Entry 7V1X (X-ray diffraction, 1.76 A resolution); this record covers chains A and D of the 6 polymer chains in the assembly.

== Chain A (and D) ==
Protein: Difructose dianhydride I synthase/hydrolase
Organism: Bifidobacterium dentium
Notes: chain D of this document is another copy of the same molecule, construct and numbering; everything in this record applies to it too
UniProt: A0A6L9SN29 (A0A6L9SN29_9BIFI); residue numbers follow UniProt; this construct covers 1-452
Chain sequence (460 residues; each row starts with the number of its first residue):
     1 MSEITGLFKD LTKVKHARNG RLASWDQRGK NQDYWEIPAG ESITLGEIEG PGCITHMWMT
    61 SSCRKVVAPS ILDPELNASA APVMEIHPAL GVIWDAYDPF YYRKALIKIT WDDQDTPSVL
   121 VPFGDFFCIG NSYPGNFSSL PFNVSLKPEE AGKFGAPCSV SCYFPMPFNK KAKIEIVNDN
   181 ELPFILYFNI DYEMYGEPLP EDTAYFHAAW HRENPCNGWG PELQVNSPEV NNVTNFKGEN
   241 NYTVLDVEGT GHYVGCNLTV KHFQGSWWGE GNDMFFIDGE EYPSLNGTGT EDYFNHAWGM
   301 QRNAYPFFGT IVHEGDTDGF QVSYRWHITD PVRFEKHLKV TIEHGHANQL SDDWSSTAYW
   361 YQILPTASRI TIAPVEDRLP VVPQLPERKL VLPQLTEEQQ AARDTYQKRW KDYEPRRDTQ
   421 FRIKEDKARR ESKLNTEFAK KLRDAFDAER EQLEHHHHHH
Unresolved in the structure: 1-2, 450-460
Construct notes: expression tag (453-460)
Ion coordination: Ca2+ site 1: Asn31, Asp33 (shared with 3 residues of chain B); Ca2+ site 2: Glu270, Asn272, Thr288 (shared with Asn31(D), Asp33(D) of chain D)
Residues lining bound ligands:
  - beta-D-fructofuranose (FRU), molecule 1: Trp58, Thr60, Pro82, Tyr187
  - beta-D-fructofuranose (FRU), molecule 2: Asn226, Trp267, Gly269, Glu270, Thr288, Gly289, Glu291, Asp292, Ala297, Trp298, Gly299
From the paper describing this entry:
  - binding site for beta-D-fructofuranose: Tyr187, Trp267, Glu270, Glu291, Asp292, Trp298
  - catalytic residues: Glu270, Glu291
  - Ca2+ coordination: Glu270, Asn272, Thr288
  - mutagenesis - E270A, E291Q, D292A, D292N, W298A: decreased catalytic activity
  - mutagenesis - Y187F: unchanged catalytic activity
  - mutagenesis - Y187A: abolished catalytic activity
  - mutagenesis - E85A, E85Q, K147A: unchanged catalytic activity on pNP-alpha-D-Araf
  - mutagenesis - E85A, E85Q, K147A: decreased catalytic activity on inulobiose
  - specificity-determining residues: Glu85, Lys147
  - mutagenesis - W267A, E270Q, E291A: abolished expression

== Interface between chain A and chain D ==
Pairs across the interface (130; chain A residue first):
  Thr5(A) - Arg333(D)  hydrogen bond
  Leu7(A) - Thr329(D)
  Phe8(A) - Thr329(D)
  Lys9(A) - Lys9(D)
  Asp10(A) - Thr5(D)
  Asp10(A) - Gly6(D)  hydrogen bond (side chain-backbone)
  Asp10(A) - Lys9(D)
  Lys15(A) - Glu3(D)  hydrogen bond (side chain-backbone)
  Lys15(A) - Thr5(D)  hydrogen bond
  Cys53(A) - Ile4(D)  hydrophobic
  Leu140(A) - Leu7(D)  hydrophobic
  Leu140(A) - Phe8(D)  hydrophobic
  Tyr163(A) - Phe8(D)
  Phe164(A) - Leu11(D)  hydrophobic
  Pro165(A) - Phe8(D)
  Pro165(A) - Thr12(D)
  Pro167(A) - Thr12(D)
  Tyr195(A) - Glu3(D)
  Tyr195(A) - Ile4(D)
  Glu197(A) - Glu3(D)
  Pro198(A) - Glu3(D)
  Leu199(A) - Glu3(D)
  Leu199(A) - Ile4(D)  hydrophobic
  Pro200(A) - Glu3(D)
  Asp202(A) - Val14(D)
  Thr203(A) - Thr12(D)
  Ala204(A) - Leu11(D)
  Ala204(A) - Thr12(D)  hydrogen bond (backbone-backbone)
  Ala204(A) - Val14(D)  hydrophobic
  Asn226(A) - Asn31(D)  hydrogen bond
  Asn226(A) - Ala80(D)
  Asn226(A) - Ala81(D)
  Pro228(A) - Leu76(D)
  Pro228(A) - Ser79(D)
  Asn231(A) - Lys30(D)
  Asn231(A) - Asn31(D)  hydrogen bond
  Asn231(A) - Ser79(D)  hydrogen bond (side chain-backbone)
  Asn231(A) - Ala80(D)  hydrogen bond (side chain-backbone)
  Asn232(A) - Lys30(D)
  Asn232(A) - Ser79(D)  hydrogen bond
  Val233(A) - Gly29(D)
  Val233(A) - Lys30(D)
  Thr234(A) - Arg28(D)
  Thr234(A) - Gly29(D)
  Thr234(A) - Lys30(D)
  Asn235(A) - Gly29(D)  hydrogen bond (backbone-backbone)
  Phe236(A) - Gln27(D)
  Phe236(A) - Arg28(D)
  Phe236(A) - Gly29(D)
  Thr250(A) - Val14(D)
  His252(A) - Leu11(D)  hydrogen bond (side chain-backbone)
  His252(A) - Lys13(D)
  Val254(A) - Leu11(D)  hydrophobic
  Glu270(A) - Asn31(D)  hydrogen bond
  Asn272(A) - Asp33(D)  hydrogen bond
  Asp273(A) - Arg21(D)  salt bridge
  Phe275(A) - Arg21(D)
  Ile277(A) - Arg18(D)
  Ile277(A) - Asn19(D)
  Glu280(A) - Arg18(D)  salt bridge
  Ser284(A) - Arg18(D)  hydrogen bond
  Ser284(A) - Phe438(D)
  Leu285(A) - Asn19(D)
  Leu285(A) - Gly20(D)
  Leu285(A) - Arg21(D)
  Asn286(A) - Arg21(D)  hydrogen bond (backbone-side chain)
  Asn286(A) - Ala23(D)
  Asn286(A) - Trp25(D)
  Gly287(A) - Arg21(D)
  Gly287(A) - Trp25(D)
  Thr288(A) - Ser24(D)
  Thr288(A) - Trp25(D)
  Thr288(A) - Asp33(D)
  Thr288(A) - Trp58(D)
  Thr288(A) - Tyr187(D)
  Thr288(A) - Phe188(D)
  Thr288(A) - Asn189(D)  hydrogen bond
  Asp292(A) - Trp58(D)
  Asp292(A) - Tyr187(D)
  Asn295(A) - His56(D)  hydrogen bond
  Asn295(A) - Trp58(D)
  Asn295(A) - Ser159(D)  hydrogen bond (backbone-side chain)
  Asn295(A) - Ser161(D)
  His296(A) - Trp58(D)  hydrogen bond (backbone-side chain)
  His296(A) - Ser145(D)
  His296(A) - Ser159(D)
  Ala297(A) - Thr60(D)
  Ala297(A) - Ser159(D)
  Trp298(A) - Thr60(D)  hydrogen bond
  Trp298(A) - Ser61(D)
  Trp298(A) - Pro82(D)  hydrophobic
  Trp298(A) - Val83(D)  hydrophobic
  Trp298(A) - Glu85(D)
  Trp298(A) - Lys147(D)  hydrogen bond (backbone-side chain)
  Trp298(A) - Pro157(D)
  Trp298(A) - Tyr187(D)  hydrophobic
  Gln301(A) - Ser145(D)  hydrogen bond
  Gln301(A) - Lys147(D)
  Asn303(A) - Asn136(D)  hydrogen bond
  Asn303(A) - Ser145(D)  hydrogen bond
  Tyr305(A) - Asn136(D)  hydrogen bond
  Tyr305(A) - Phe137(D)  hydrogen bond (side chain-backbone)
  Tyr305(A) - Ser138(D)
  Tyr305(A) - Asn143(D)
  Tyr305(A) - Val144(D)  hydrogen bond (side chain-backbone)
  Pro306(A) - Ser138(D)
  Phe307(A) - Tyr163(D)
  Phe308(A) - Asn143(D)
  Phe308(A) - Ser161(D)
  Phe308(A) - Tyr163(D)
  Arg325(A) - His56(D)  hydrogen bond
  Ile328(A) - Leu11(D)
  Thr329(A) - Tyr163(D)
  Asp330(A) - Thr55(D)
  Asp330(A) - His56(D)
  Asp330(A) - Tyr163(D)
  Pro331(A) - Asn19(D)  hydrogen bond (backbone-side chain)
  Val332(A) - Asn19(D)
  Arg333(A) - Lys15(D)
  Arg333(A) - Ala17(D)
  Arg333(A) - Asn19(D)  hydrogen bond (backbone-side chain)
  Arg333(A) - Glu193(D)  salt bridge
  Glu335(A) - Lys15(D)
  Glu335(A) - His16(D)  salt bridge
  Lys336(A) - Glu449(D)  salt bridge
  His346(A) - Gly29(D)
  His346(A) - Lys30(D)
  His346(A) - Asn31(D)
  Tyr361(A) - Leu11(D)
  Ile363(A) - Val14(D)  hydrophobic
Other interface residues (no listed pair), chain A (69 interface residues in all): Pro141, Glu193, Ser227, Gly251
Other interface residues (no listed pair), chain D (66 interface residues in all): Asp10, Ser62, Leu140, Leu146, Cys158, Asp191, Phe307, Leu442

== In short ==
The interface between chain A and chain D involves 69 residues on one side and 66 on the other, with 31
hydrogen bonds and 5 salt bridges. Polar contacts include Asp273(A)-Arg21(D), Glu280(A)-Arg18(D) and
Arg333(A)-Glu193(D). The paper reports catalytic residues Glu270(A) and Glu291(A); E270A, E291Q and D292A of
chain A, among others, reduce catalytic activity; 13 substitutions were tested in all.
Both chains are Difructose dianhydride I synthase/hydrolase (Bifidobacterium dentium). Entry 7V1X (Difructose
dianhydride I synthase/hydrolase (alphaFFase1) from Bifidobacterium dentium in complex with
beta-D-fructofuranose) was determined by X-ray diffraction, deposited together with 7V1V and 7V1W.
